7PXC - chains J and M of the 36 polymer chains in the assembly; structure by electron microscopy, 3.84 A resolution.

== Chain J (and M) ==
Molecule: Proteasome subunit beta
Organism: Mycobacterium tuberculosis (strain ATCC 25618 / H37Rv)
Notes: EC 3.4.25.1; chain M of this document is another copy of the same molecule, construct and numbering; everything in this record applies to it too
UniProt: P9WHT9 (PSB_MYCTU); residues 244-534 here correspond to UniProt positions 1-291 (UniProt number = residue number - 243)
Sequence (291 residues; row label = number of the first residue in the row):
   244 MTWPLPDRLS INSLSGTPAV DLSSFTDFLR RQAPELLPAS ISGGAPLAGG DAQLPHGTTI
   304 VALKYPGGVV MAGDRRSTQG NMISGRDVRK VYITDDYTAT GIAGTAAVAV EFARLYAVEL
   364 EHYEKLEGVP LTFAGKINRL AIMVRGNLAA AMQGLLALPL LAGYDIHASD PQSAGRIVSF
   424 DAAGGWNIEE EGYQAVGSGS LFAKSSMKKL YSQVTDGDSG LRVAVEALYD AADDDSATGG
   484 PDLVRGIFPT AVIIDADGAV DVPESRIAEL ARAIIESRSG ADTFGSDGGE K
Not modelled in the structure: 244-300, 524-534 (chain M: 244-300, 523-534)
Curated features (UniProtKB/Swiss-Prot):
  - active site: T301 (Nucleophile)
  - site: T301 (Covalent link with the inhibitor MLN-273)

== How chain J and chain M interact ==
Pairs across the interface - 16 pairs, chain J then chain M:
  L444(J) - F445(M)  hydrophobic
  F445(J) - S448(M)
  S448(J) - F445(M)
  S448(J) - S448(M)
  S449(J) - K452(M)
  K451(J) - D473(M)  salt bridge
  K451(J) - D476(M)  salt bridge
  K451(J) - D477(M)  salt bridge
  K451(J) - R521(M)
  K452(J) - S449(M)
  K452(J) - L453(M)
  K452(J) - D473(M)  salt bridge
  D473(J) - K451(M)  salt bridge
  D473(J) - K452(M)  salt bridge
  D476(J) - K451(M)  salt bridge
  D477(J) - K451(M)  salt bridge
Other interface residues (no listed pair), chain J (11 interface residues in all): L453, R521
Other interface residues (no listed pair), chain M (11 interface residues in all): L444

== Summary ==
The chain J/chain M interface involves 11 residues from each chain, with 8 salt bridges. Polar pairs include
K451(J)-D473(M), K451(J)-D476(M) and K451(J)-D477(M). Curated annotation (UniProt) lists active-site residue
T301(J) on chain J.
Chain J and chain M are both Proteasome subunit beta (Mycobacterium tuberculosis (strain ATCC 25618 / H37Rv));
the structure, Substrate-engaged mycobacterial Proteasome-associated ATPase in complex with open-gate 20S CP -
composite map (state A), was determined by electron microscopy together with 7PX9, 7PXA, 7PXB and 7PXD from
the same study.
